PDB entry 5JGF | X-ray diffraction, 1.83 A resolution | chains A and B of the 4 polymer chains in the assembly

Chain A (and B):
Molecule: Vacuolar aminopeptidase 1
From: Saccharomyces cerevisiae
Notes: EC 3.4.11.22; chain B of this document is another copy of the same molecule, construct and numbering; everything in this record applies to it too
Reference sequence: P14904 (AMPL_YEAST); residue numbers follow UniProt; this construct covers 46-514
Amino-acid sequence (473 residues; numbered 42 to 514; the number before each row is that of its first residue):
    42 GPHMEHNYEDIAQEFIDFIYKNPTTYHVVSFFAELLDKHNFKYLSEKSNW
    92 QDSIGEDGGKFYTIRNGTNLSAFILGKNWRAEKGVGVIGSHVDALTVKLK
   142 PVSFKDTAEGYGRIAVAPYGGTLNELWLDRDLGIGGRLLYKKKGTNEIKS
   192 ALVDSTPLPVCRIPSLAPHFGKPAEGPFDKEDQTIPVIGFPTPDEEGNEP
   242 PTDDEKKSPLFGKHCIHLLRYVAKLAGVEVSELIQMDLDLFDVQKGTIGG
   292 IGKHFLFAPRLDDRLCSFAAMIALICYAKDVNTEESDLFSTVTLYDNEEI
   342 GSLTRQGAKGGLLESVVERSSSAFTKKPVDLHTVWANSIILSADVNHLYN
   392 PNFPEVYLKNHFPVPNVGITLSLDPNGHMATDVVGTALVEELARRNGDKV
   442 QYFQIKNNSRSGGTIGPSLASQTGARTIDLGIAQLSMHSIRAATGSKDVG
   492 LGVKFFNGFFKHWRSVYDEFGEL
Unresolved in the structure: 42-46, 235-239, 512-514
Differences from the reference sequence: expression tag (42-45)
Bound ions: Zn2+ site 1: His132, Asp303, Asp385; Zn2+ site 2: Asp303, Glu340, His479
UniProt features mapped onto this chain:
  - binding site (Zn(2+)): His132, Asp303, Glu339, Glu340, Asp385, His479
  - binding site (substrate): His210, Glu339, Asp385, His388
  - modified residue: Ser356 (Phosphoserine)
  - glycosylation (N-linked (GlcNAc...) asparagine): Asn107, Asn110, Asn448

Interface between chain A and chain B:
Residue-residue contacts - 152 pairs, chain A then chain B:
  Ala149(A) - Pro392(B)  hydrophobic
  Glu150(A) - Tyr390(B)
  Glu150(A) - Phe403(B)
  Glu150(A) - Val405(B)
  Tyr152(A) - Leu389(B)
  Tyr152(A) - Tyr390(B)  hydrogen bond (side chain-backbone)
  Tyr152(A) - Pro392(B)
  Tyr152(A) - Pro406(B)
  Arg154(A) - Pro392(B)  hydrogen bond (side chain-backbone)
  Arg154(A) - Asn393(B)  hydrogen bond
  Glu166(A) - Glu166(B)
  Leu167(A) - Asp170(B)
  Leu169(A) - Arg171(B)  hydrogen bond (backbone-side chain)
  Asp170(A) - Leu167(B)
  Asp170(A) - Arg171(B)  hydrogen bond (backbone-side chain)
  Asp170(A) - Ser477(B)  hydrogen bond
  Asp170(A) - Ser480(B)  hydrogen bond
  Asp170(A) - Arg482(B)
  Arg171(A) - Leu169(B)  hydrogen bond (side chain-backbone)
  Arg171(A) - Asp170(B)  hydrogen bond (side chain-backbone)
  Arg171(A) - Arg171(B)
  Asp172(A) - Gln285(B)
  Asp172(A) - Thr288(B)
  Asp172(A) - Phe298(B)
  Asp172(A) - Arg482(B)  salt bridge
  Leu199(A) - Ile289(B)
  Leu199(A) - Gly291(B)
  Pro200(A) - Thr288(B)
  Pro200(A) - Ile289(B)
  Pro200(A) - Gly290(B)
  Pro200(A) - Gly291(B)  hydrogen bond (backbone-backbone)
  Pro200(A) - Phe298(B)  hydrophobic
  Val201(A) - Gly291(B)
  Val201(A) - Ile292(B)  hydrogen bond (backbone-backbone)
  Arg203(A) - Phe298(B)
  Arg203(A) - Ser477(B)  hydrogen bond
  Arg203(A) - Arg482(B)  hydrogen bond (side chain-backbone)
  Arg203(A) - Ala483(B)
  Arg203(A) - Ala484(B)
  Pro205(A) - Asn391(B)  hydrogen bond (backbone-side chain)
  Pro205(A) - Asn393(B)
  Pro205(A) - Phe394(B)
  Pro205(A) - Ser477(B)
  Ser206(A) - Asn391(B)
  Ser206(A) - Ser477(B)  hydrogen bond (backbone-side chain)
  Ser206(A) - Ser480(B)
  Leu207(A) - Phe394(B)  hydrophobic
  Leu207(A) - Val397(B)  hydrophobic
  Leu207(A) - Tyr398(B)
  Ala208(A) - His388(B)
  Ala208(A) - Met478(B)
  Pro209(A) - Met478(B)
  Pro209(A) - His479(B)
  His210(A) - His388(B)
  His210(A) - Arg451(B)  hydrogen bond (backbone-side chain)
  His210(A) - Met478(B)
  His210(A) - His479(B)
  Phe211(A) - His388(B)
  Phe211(A) - Val397(B)
  Phe211(A) - Tyr398(B)
  Phe211(A) - Phe444(B)  hydrophobic
  Phe211(A) - Ser450(B)
  Pro214(A) - Phe394(B)
  Pro214(A) - Val397(B)  hydrophobic
  Asp223(A) - Asn393(B)
  Gln224(A) - Asn393(B)  hydrogen bond (backbone-side chain)
  Gln224(A) - Phe394(B)
  Ile226(A) - Asn393(B)  hydrogen bond (backbone-side chain)
  Val228(A) - Phe296(B)  hydrophobic
  Val228(A) - Pro392(B)  hydrophobic
  Ile229(A) - Gly291(B)
  Ile229(A) - Ile292(B)  hydrogen bond (backbone-backbone)
  Gly230(A) - His295(B)
  Gly230(A) - Phe296(B)
  Phe231(A) - His295(B)  hydrogen bond (backbone-side chain)
  Phe231(A) - Val405(B)  hydrophobic
  Phe231(A) - Pro406(B)
  Pro232(A) - His295(B)
  Leu259(A) - Ile292(B)  hydrophobic
  Tyr262(A) - Ile292(B)  hydrophobic
  Gln285(A) - Asp172(B)
  Gln285(A) - Gln285(B)
  Thr288(A) - Asp172(B)
  Thr288(A) - Pro200(B)
  Ile289(A) - Leu199(B)
  Ile289(A) - Pro200(B)
  Gly290(A) - Pro200(B)
  Gly291(A) - Leu199(B)
  Gly291(A) - Pro200(B)  hydrogen bond (backbone-backbone)
  Gly291(A) - Val201(B)
  Gly291(A) - Ile229(B)
  Ile292(A) - Val201(B)  hydrogen bond (backbone-backbone)
  Ile292(A) - Ile229(B)  hydrogen bond (backbone-backbone)
  Ile292(A) - Leu259(B)  hydrophobic
  Ile292(A) - Tyr262(B)  hydrophobic
  His295(A) - Gly230(B)
  His295(A) - Phe231(B)  hydrogen bond (side chain-backbone)
  His295(A) - Pro232(B)
  Phe296(A) - Val228(B)  hydrophobic
  Phe296(A) - Gly230(B)
  Phe298(A) - Asp172(B)
  Phe298(A) - Pro200(B)  hydrophobic
  Phe298(A) - Arg203(B)
  His388(A) - Ala208(B)
  His388(A) - His210(B)
  His388(A) - Phe211(B)
  Leu389(A) - Tyr152(B)
  Tyr390(A) - Glu150(B)
  Tyr390(A) - Tyr152(B)  hydrogen bond (backbone-side chain)
  Asn391(A) - Pro205(B)  hydrogen bond (side chain-backbone)
  Asn391(A) - Ser206(B)  hydrogen bond (side chain-backbone)
  Pro392(A) - Ala149(B)  hydrophobic
  Pro392(A) - Tyr152(B)  hydrophobic
  Pro392(A) - Arg154(B)  hydrogen bond (backbone-side chain)
  Pro392(A) - Val228(B)  hydrophobic
  Asn393(A) - Arg154(B)  hydrogen bond
  Asn393(A) - Pro205(B)
  Asn393(A) - Asp223(B)
  Asn393(A) - Gln224(B)  hydrogen bond (side chain-backbone)
  Asn393(A) - Ile226(B)  hydrogen bond (side chain-backbone)
  Phe394(A) - Pro205(B)
  Phe394(A) - Leu207(B)  hydrophobic
  Phe394(A) - Pro214(B)
  Phe394(A) - Gln224(B)
  Val397(A) - Leu207(B)  hydrophobic
  Val397(A) - Phe211(B)
  Val397(A) - Pro214(B)  hydrophobic
  Tyr398(A) - Leu207(B)
  Tyr398(A) - Phe211(B)
  Phe403(A) - Glu150(B)
  Val405(A) - Glu150(B)
  Val405(A) - Phe231(B)  hydrophobic
  Pro406(A) - Tyr152(B)
  Pro406(A) - Phe231(B)
  Ser450(A) - Phe211(B)
  Arg451(A) - His210(B)
  Ser477(A) - Asp170(B)  hydrogen bond
  Ser477(A) - Arg203(B)  hydrogen bond
  Ser477(A) - Pro205(B)
  Ser477(A) - Ser206(B)  hydrogen bond (side chain-backbone)
  Met478(A) - Ala208(B)
  Met478(A) - Pro209(B)
  Met478(A) - His210(B)
  His479(A) - Pro209(B)
  His479(A) - His210(B)
  Ser480(A) - Asp170(B)  hydrogen bond
  Ser480(A) - Ser206(B)
  Arg482(A) - Asp170(B)
  Arg482(A) - Asp172(B)  salt bridge
  Arg482(A) - Arg203(B)  hydrogen bond (backbone-side chain)
  Ala483(A) - Arg203(B)
  Ala484(A) - Arg203(B)
Interface residues without a listed pair, chain A (71 interface residues in all): Cys202, Gly212, Phe219, His258, Gly293, Lys294, Phe444, Gly453, Leu476
Interface residues without a listed pair, chain B (71 interface residues in all): Cys202, Phe219, His258, Gly293, Lys294, Glu396, Gly453, Leu476

In short:
Chain A and chain B each contribute 71 residues to their interface; the contacts include 36 hydrogen bonds and
2 salt bridges. Polar pairs include Asp172(A)-Arg482(B), Tyr152(A)-Tyr390(B) and Arg154(A)-Pro392(B). UniProt
lists 6 Zn2+-binding residues and 4 substrate-binding residues on chain A.
Chain A and chain B are both Vacuolar aminopeptidase 1 (Saccharomyces cerevisiae); the structure, Crystal
structure of mApe1, was determined by X-ray diffraction (same publication as 5JGE, 5JH9 and 5JHC).
